PDB entry 6NBX | electron microscopy, 3.50 A resolution | chains D and F of the 18 polymer chains in the assembly

Chain D:
Molecule: NAD(P)H-quinone oxidoreductase chain 4 1
Organism: Thermosynechococcus elongatus (strain BP-1)
Notes: EC 1.6.5.-
Reference sequence: Q8DKY0 (NU4C1_THEEB); numbering as in UniProt (aligned over 1-529)
Sequence (529 residues; numbered 1 to 529; the number before each row is that of its first residue):
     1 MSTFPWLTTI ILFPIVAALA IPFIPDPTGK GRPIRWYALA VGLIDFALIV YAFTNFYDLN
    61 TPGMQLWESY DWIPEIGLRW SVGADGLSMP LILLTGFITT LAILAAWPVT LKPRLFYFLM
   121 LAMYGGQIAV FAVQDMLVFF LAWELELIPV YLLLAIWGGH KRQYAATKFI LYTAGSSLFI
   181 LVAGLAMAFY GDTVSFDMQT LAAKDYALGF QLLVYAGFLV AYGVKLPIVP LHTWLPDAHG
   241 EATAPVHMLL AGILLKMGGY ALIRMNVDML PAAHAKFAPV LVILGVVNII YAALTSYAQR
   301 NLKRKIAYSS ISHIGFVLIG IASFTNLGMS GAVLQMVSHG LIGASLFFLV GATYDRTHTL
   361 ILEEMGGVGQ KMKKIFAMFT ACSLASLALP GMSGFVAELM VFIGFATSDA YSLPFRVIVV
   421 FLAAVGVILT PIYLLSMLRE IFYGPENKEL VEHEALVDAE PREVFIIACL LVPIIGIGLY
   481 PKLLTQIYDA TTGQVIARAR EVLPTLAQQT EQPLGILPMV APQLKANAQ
Disordered / not traced: 1, 506-529

Chain F:
Molecule: NADH dehydrogenase subunit 5
Organism: Thermosynechococcus elongatus (strain BP-1)
Reference sequence: Q8DKX9 (Q8DKX9_THEEB); residue numbers follow UniProt; this construct covers 1-656
Sequence (656 residues; each row starts with the number of its first residue):
     1 MEPLYQYAWL IPVLPLLGAL IVGFGLIAFS ETTSKLRRPS AIFIMALMAI AMGHSLTLFW
    61 SQVQGHLPYT QMIEWAAAGN LHIAMGYVID PLAALMLVIV TTVAFLVMLY SDGYMAHDPG
   121 YVRFFAYLSL FGSSMLGLVV SPNLVQVYIF WELVGMCSYL LIGFWYDRKS AAEAAQKAFV
   181 TNRVGDFGLL LGMVGLFWAT GTFDFAGMGD RLTELVNTGL LSPSLAAILA ILVFLGPVAK
   241 SAQFPLHVWL PDAMEGPTPI SALIHAATMV AAGVFLIARM FPVFEQLPQV MTTIAWTGAF
   301 TAFMGATIAI TQNDIKKSLA YSTISQLGYM VMGMGVGAYS AGLFHLMTHA YFKAMLFLGS
   361 GSVIHSMEGV VGHNPDLAQD MRYMGGLRKY MPITGATFLV GCLAISGVPP FAGFWSKDEI
   421 LGAVFHANPA MWLLTWLTAG LTAFYMFRMY FMTFEGKFRN VPPERQEHHD HHSHHAAVPH
   481 ESPWTMTLPL VVLAIPSTLI GFVGTPFNNL FEVFIHAPGE EKVAEHAVDL TEFLILGGSS
   541 VGIGLMGITV AYLMYLKGTP SPQAIAKAIQ PLYQFSLHKW YFDELYEAVF IKGCRRLARQ
   601 VLEVDYNVVD GVVNLTGFVT MVTGEGLKYL QNGRAQFYAL IVLLAVLGFV IFSVQT
Disordered / not traced: 656

How chain D and chain F interact:
Contacting residue pairs - 85 pairs, chain D then chain F:
  Tyr164(D) - Asn614(F)  hydrogen bond
  Lys168(D) - Asp610(F)  salt bridge
  Lys168(D) - Val613(F)
  Tyr172(D) - Val613(F)  hydrophobic
  His232(D) - Asp605(F)  salt bridge
  Thr233(D) - Val609(F)
  Thr233(D) - Asp610(F)
  Tyr291(D) - Val601(F)  hydrophobic
  Tyr291(D) - Asp605(F)  hydrogen bond
  Tyr291(D) - Val609(F)
  Leu294(D) - Leu597(F)  hydrophobic
  Leu294(D) - Ala598(F)
  Thr295(D) - Val601(F)
  Thr295(D) - Leu602(F)
  Tyr297(D) - Cys594(F)
  Tyr297(D) - Arg595(F)
  Tyr297(D) - Ala598(F)  hydrophobic
  Ala298(D) - Ala598(F)
  Ala298(D) - Arg599(F)
  Ala298(D) - Leu602(F)
  Gln299(D) - Leu602(F)
  Tyr308(D) - Asp605(F)  hydrogen bond
  Asn326(D) - Gly79(F)
  Leu327(D) - Ala78(F)  hydrophobic
  Leu327(D) - Leu81(F)  hydrophobic
  Gly369(D) - Tyr166(F)
  Lys373(D) - Tyr166(F)  hydrogen bond
  Lys374(D) - Leu26(F)
  Lys374(D) - Ile27(F)  hydrogen bond (side chain-backbone)
  Lys374(D) - Ser30(F)
  Phe376(D) - Tyr166(F)  hydrophobic
  Ala377(D) - Ile27(F)  hydrophobic
  Leu384(D) - Met156(F)  hydrophobic
  Leu387(D) - Phe179(F)  hydrophobic
  Leu387(D) - Arg183(F)  hydrogen bond (backbone-side chain)
  Ala388(D) - Glu152(F)
  Ala388(D) - Arg183(F)  hydrogen bond (backbone-side chain)
  Leu389(D) - Glu152(F)
  Leu389(D) - Met156(F)  hydrophobic
  Pro390(D) - Tyr148(F)
  Pro390(D) - Ile149(F)
  Pro390(D) - Glu152(F)
  Pro390(D) - Leu153(F)
  Phe395(D) - Tyr148(F)  hydrophobic
  Phe395(D) - Ile149(F)  hydrophobic
  Leu399(D) - Met193(F)  hydrophobic
  Met400(D) - Ala76(F)  hydrophobic
  Phe402(D) - Leu190(F)  hydrophobic
  Phe402(D) - Val194(F)
  Ile403(D) - Phe197(F)  hydrophobic
  Ile403(D) - Phe203(F)  hydrophobic
  Ala406(D) - Trp198(F)
  Thr407(D) - Leu81(F)
  Leu413(D) - Trp198(F)  hydrophobic
  Arg416(D) - Trp198(F)
  Val417(D) - Trp198(F)  hydrophobic
  Val420(D) - Leu191(F)
  Phe421(D) - Phe187(F)  hydrophobic
  Ala424(D) - Phe187(F)
  Ala424(D) - Leu191(F)  hydrophobic
  Val427(D) - Arg183(F)
  Val427(D) - Leu190(F)  hydrophobic
  Ile428(D) - Phe187(F)  hydrophobic
  Pro431(D) - Phe179(F)  hydrophobic
  Ile432(D) - Gln176(F)
  Ile432(D) - Val180(F)  hydrophobic
  Leu435(D) - Phe179(F)  hydrophobic
  Ser436(D) - Gln176(F)  hydrogen bond
  Leu438(D) - Tyr159(F)
  Arg439(D) - Ala172(F)
  Arg439(D) - Gln176(F)  hydrogen bond
  Tyr443(D) - Tyr159(F)  hydrogen bond
  Tyr443(D) - Tyr166(F)
  Tyr443(D) - Ala172(F)  hydrophobic
  Gly444(D) - Tyr166(F)  hydrogen bond (backbone-backbone)
  Gly444(D) - Asp167(F)
  Pro445(D) - Asp167(F)
  Val464(D) - Ile27(F)
  Gly478(D) - Trp75(F)
  Leu479(D) - Trp75(F)
  Tyr480(D) - Glu74(F)
  Pro481(D) - Trp75(F)
  Lys482(D) - Trp75(F)
  Lys482(D) - Ala77(F)
  Thr485(D) - Ala77(F)
Interface residues without a listed pair, chain D (62 interface residues in all): Lys161, Thr325, Gln370, Met378, Thr380, Val396, Val425
Interface residues without a listed pair, chain F (53 interface residues in all): Ala28, Ile83, Val145, Leu160, Gly163, Lys169, Glu173, Val184, Val604, Tyr606

In short:
The interface between chain D and chain F involves 62 residues on one side and 53 on the other; the contacts
include 11 hydrogen bonds and 2 salt bridges. Polar pairs include Lys168(D)-Asp610(F), His232(D)-Asp605(F) and
Tyr164(D)-Asn614(F).
Chain D is NAD(P)H-quinone oxidoreductase chain 4 1 and chain F is NADH dehydrogenase subunit 5, both from
Thermosynechococcus elongatus (strain BP-1); the structure, T.elongatus NDH (data-set 2), was determined by
electron microscopy (same publication as 6NBQ and 6NBY).
